PDB entry 6BLW | X-ray diffraction, 1.83 A resolution | chains A and C of the 3 polymer chains in the assembly

Chain A:
Protein: Wilms tumor protein
Source organism: Homo sapiens
Reference sequence: P19544 (WT1_HUMAN), isoform P19544-8; residues 319-440 here correspond to UniProt positions 375-496 (UniProt number = residue number + 56)
Sequence (124 residues; each row starts with the number of its first residue):
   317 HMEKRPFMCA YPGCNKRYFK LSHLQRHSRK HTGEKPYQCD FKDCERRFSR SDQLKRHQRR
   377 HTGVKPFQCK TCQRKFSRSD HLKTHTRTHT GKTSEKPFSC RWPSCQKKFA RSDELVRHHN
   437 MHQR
Unresolved in the structure: 409-414, 423-430, 440
Glycans and other covalent adducts: covalent link Cys-416/His-434
Construct notes: expression tag (317-318); engineered mutation Arg-342 (Met398 in P19544)
Ion coordination: Zn2+ site 1: Cys-325, Cys-330, His-343, His-347; Zn2+ site 2: Cys-355, Cys-360, His-373, His-377; Zn2+ site 3: Cys-385, Cys-388, His-401, His-405; Zn2+ site 4: Cys-416, Cys-421, His-434, His-438

Chain C:
Molecule: 18-nt DNA strand
Sequence (18 nucleotides; row label = number of the first residue in the row):
     1 TTAACCCTCC CATTTCGC
Unresolved in the structure: 1

How chain A and chain C interact:
Residue-residue contacts - 19 pairs, chain A then chain C:
  Ser-338(A) / DT2(C)  base contact
  Ser-338(A) / DA3(C)  hydrogen bond to the base
  Gln-341(A) / DT2(C)  sugar contact
  Gln-341(A) / DA3(C)  phosphate contact
  Arg-342(A) / DC5(C)  base contact
  Tyr-353(A) / DA4(C)  phosphate contact
  Arg-366(A) / DC6(C)  base contact
  Ser-367(A) / DA4(C)  phosphate contact
  Asp-368(A) / DC5(C)  base contact
  Asp-368(A) / DC6(C)  hydrogen bond to the base
  Lys-371(A) / DC5(C)  salt bridge to the phosphate
  Arg-372(A) / DT8(C)  base contact
  Phe-383(A) / DC7(C)  phosphate contact
  Arg-394(A) / DC9(C)  base contact
  Ser-395(A) / DC7(C)  sugar contact
  Ser-395(A) / DT8(C)  base contact
  Asp-396(A) / DT8(C)  base contact
  Asp-396(A) / DC9(C)  hydrogen bond to the base
  Ser-420(A) / DC18(C)  hydrogen bond to the phosphate
Other interface residues (no listed pair), chain A (15 interface residues in all): Pro-419
Other interface residues (no listed pair), chain C (11 interface residues in all): DC10, DG17

Summary:
Chain A and chain C form an interface of 15 and 11 residues respectively; the contacts include 4 hydrogen
bonds and 1 salt bridge. Polar contacts include Ser-338(A)/DA3(C), Asp-368(A)/DC6(C) and Asp-396(A)/DC9(C).
Cys-325(A), Cys-330(A), His-343(A) and His-347(A) coordinate Zn2+ site 1.
Here chain A is Wilms tumor protein (Homo sapiens) and chain C is an 18-nt DNA strand. Entry 6BLW (Zinc finger
Domain of WT1(+KTS form) with M342R Mutation and 17+1mer Oligonucleotide with Triplet GGT) was determined by
X-ray diffraction together with 6B0O, 6B0P, 6B0Q and 6B0R from the same study.
